PDB entry 7C2K | electron microscopy, 2.93 A resolution | chains A and G of the 6 polymer chains in the assembly

# Chain A
Protein: RNA-directed RNA polymerase
Organism: Severe acute respiratory syndrome coronavirus 2
Notes: EC 2.7.7.48
UniProtKB: P0DTD1 (R1AB_SARS2); residues 1-932 here correspond to UniProt positions 4393-5324 (UniProt number = residue number + 4392)
Amino-acid sequence (944 residues; each row starts with the number of its first residue; numbers below 1 keep their minus sign (Met-1 is residue -1)):
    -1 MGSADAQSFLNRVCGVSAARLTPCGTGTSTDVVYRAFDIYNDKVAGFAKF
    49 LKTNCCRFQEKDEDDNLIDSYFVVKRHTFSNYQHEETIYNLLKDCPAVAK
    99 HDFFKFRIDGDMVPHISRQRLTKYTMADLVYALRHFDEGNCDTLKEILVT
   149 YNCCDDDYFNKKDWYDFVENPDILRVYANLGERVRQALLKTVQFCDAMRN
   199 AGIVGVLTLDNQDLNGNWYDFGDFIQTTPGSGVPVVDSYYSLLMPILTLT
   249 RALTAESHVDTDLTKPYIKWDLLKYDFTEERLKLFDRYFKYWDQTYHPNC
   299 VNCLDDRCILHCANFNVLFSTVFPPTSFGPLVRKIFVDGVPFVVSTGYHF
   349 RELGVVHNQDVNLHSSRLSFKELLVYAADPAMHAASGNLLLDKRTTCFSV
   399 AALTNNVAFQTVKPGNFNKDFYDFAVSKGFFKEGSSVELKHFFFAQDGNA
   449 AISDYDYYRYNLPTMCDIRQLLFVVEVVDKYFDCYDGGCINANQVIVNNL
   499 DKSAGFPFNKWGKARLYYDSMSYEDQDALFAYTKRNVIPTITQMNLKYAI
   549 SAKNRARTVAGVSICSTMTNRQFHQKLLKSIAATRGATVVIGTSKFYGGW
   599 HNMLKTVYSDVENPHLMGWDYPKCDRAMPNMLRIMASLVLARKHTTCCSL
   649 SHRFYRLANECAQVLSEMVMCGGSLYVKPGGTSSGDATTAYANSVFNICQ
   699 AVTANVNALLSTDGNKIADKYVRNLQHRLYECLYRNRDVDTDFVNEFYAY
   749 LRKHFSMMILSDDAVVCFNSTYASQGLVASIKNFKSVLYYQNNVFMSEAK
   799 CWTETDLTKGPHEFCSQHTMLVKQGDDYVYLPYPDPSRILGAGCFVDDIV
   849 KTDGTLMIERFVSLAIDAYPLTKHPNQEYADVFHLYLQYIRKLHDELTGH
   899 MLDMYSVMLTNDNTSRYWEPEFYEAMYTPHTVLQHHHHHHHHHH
Unresolved in the structure: -1 to 0, 908-909, 930-942
Differences from the reference sequence: expression tag (-1 to 0, 933-942)
UniProt features mapped onto this chain:
  - region: Lys545 to Arg555 (Interaction with RMP Remdesivir), Thr582 to Pro620 (RdRp Palm N-ter)
  - active site: Ser759, Asp760, Asp761
  - binding site (Mn(2+)): Asn209, Asp218
  - binding site (Zn(2+)): His295, Cys301, Cys306, Cys310, Cys487, His642, Cys645, Cys646
  - site: Gln932 (Cleavage)
Bound ions: Zn2+ site 1: His295, Cys310; Zn2+ site 2: Cys487, His642, Cys645, Cys646
Reported in the primary citation:
  - binding site for the 29-nt RNA strand: Asn496, Asp499 to Leu514, Val557, Lys577, Tyr595, Ser682 to Thr686, Tyr689
  - binding site for the 18-nt RNA strand (chain G): Asp499, Lys545, Asp623, Ser682, Arg836, Lys849, Arg858
  - conformationally variable residues (loop rearrangement, order/disorder transition, side-chain flip): Ser682 to Thr686, Arg836, Asp845 to Met855, Arg858, Leu900 to Asp910, Thr926 to Gln932
  - mutagenesis - S861A: increased catalytic activity on CTP/ATP/GTP

# Chain G
Molecule: 18-nt RNA strand
Sequence (18 nucleotides; each row starts with the number of its first residue; numbers below 1 keep their minus sign (U-12 is residue -12)):
   -12 UGUUCGACGACACAGGXG
Unresolved in the structure: -12 to -7
Modified residues: F86 ([(2R,3S,4R,5R)-5-(4-azanylpyrrolo[2,1-f][1,2,4]triazin-7-yl)-5-cyano-3,4-bis(oxidanyl)oxolan-2-yl]methyl dihydrogen phosphate) at position 4

# Chain A / chain G interface
Contacting residue pairs (21):
  Asp499(A) - C-2(G)  phosphate contact
  Lys545(A) - G5(G)  hydrogen bond to the base
  Val557(A) - G5(G)  base contact
  Asp623(A) - G5(G)  phosphate contact
  Ser682(A) - G5(G)  hydrogen bond to the base
  Leu758(A) - F86_4(G)
  Ser759(A) - F86_4(G)
  Asp760(A) - G5(G)  sugar contact
  Cys813(A) - G3(G)  sugar contact
  Ser814(A) - G3(G)  hydrogen bond to the phosphate
  Ser814(A) - F86_4(G)
  Arg836(A) - G2(G)  salt bridge to the phosphate
  Arg836(A) - G3(G)  salt bridge to the phosphate
  Ala840(A) - G2(G)  phosphate contact
  Lys849(A) - A1(G)  salt bridge to the phosphate
  Arg858(A) - C0(G)  sugar contact
  Arg858(A) - A1(G)  salt bridge to the phosphate
  Ser861(A) - A1(G)  sugar contact
  Leu862(A) - A1(G)  phosphate contact
  Asp865(A) - A1(G)  hydrogen bond to the sugar
  Asp865(A) - G2(G)  sugar contact
Interface residues without a listed pair, chain A (23 interface residues in all): Thr680, Gly683, Thr687, Ala688, Gln815, Glu857

# In short
23 residues of chain A face 7 of chain G across their interface; the contacts include 4 hydrogen bonds and 4
salt bridges. Among the polar pairs are Lys545(A)-G5(G), Ser682(A)-G5(G) and Asp865(A)-A1(G). The paper
reports a binding site for the 29-nt RNA strand at Asn496(A), Asp499(A) and Val557(A) among others; S861A of
chain A increases catalytic activity on CTP/ATP/GTP.
Chain A is RNA-directed RNA polymerase (Severe acute respiratory syndrome coronavirus 2) and chain G is an
18-nt RNA strand; the structure, COVID-19 RNA-dependent RNA polymerase pre-translocated catalytic complex, was
determined by electron microscopy (same publication as 7BZF).
